PDB entry 1DGR | X-ray diffraction, 2.60 A resolution | chains B and W of the 9 polymer chains in the assembly

# Chain B
Protein: Canavalin
Organism: Canavalia ensiformis
UniProt: P50477 (CANA_CANEN); residues 46-223 here = UniProt positions 46-223
Sequence (178 residues; row label = number of the first residue in the row):
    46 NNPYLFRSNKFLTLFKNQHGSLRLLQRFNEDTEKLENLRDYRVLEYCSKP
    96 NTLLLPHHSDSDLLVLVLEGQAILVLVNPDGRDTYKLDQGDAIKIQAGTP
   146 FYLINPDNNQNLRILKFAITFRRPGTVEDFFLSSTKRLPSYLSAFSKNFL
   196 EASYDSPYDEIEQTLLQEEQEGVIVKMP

# Chain W
Protein: Canavalin
Organism: Canavalia ensiformis
UniProt: P50477 (CANA_CANEN); numbering as in UniProt (aligned over 331-423)
Sequence (93 residues; numbered 331 to 423; the number before each row is that of its first residue):
   331 MQLRRYAATLSEGDIIVIPSSFPVALKAASDLNMVGIGVNAENNERNFLA
   381 GHKENVIRQIPRQVSDLTFPGSGEEVEELLENQKESYFVDGQP
From the paper describing this entry:
  - binding site for phosphate ion: Arg376

# How chain B and chain W interact
Residue-residue contacts - 32 pairs, chain B then chain W:
  Asn46(B) - Arg334(W)  hydrogen bond (backbone-side chain)
  Asn46(B) - Tyr336(W)
  Asn47(B) - Tyr336(W)
  Pro48(B) - Tyr336(W)
  Tyr49(B) - Tyr336(W)  hydrophobic
  Tyr49(B) - Ile346(W)
  Tyr49(B) - Val347(W)  hydrogen bond (backbone-backbone)
  Tyr49(B) - Pro349(W)  hydrophobic
  Tyr49(B) - Phe352(W)
  Leu50(B) - Ala338(W)  hydrophobic
  Leu50(B) - Leu340(W)  hydrophobic
  Leu50(B) - Ile345(W)
  Leu50(B) - Ile346(W)  hydrophobic
  Phe51(B) - Asp344(W)
  Phe51(B) - Ile345(W)  hydrogen bond (backbone-backbone)
  Phe51(B) - Val347(W)  hydrophobic
  Arg52(B) - Thr339(W)  hydrogen bond (side chain-backbone)
  Arg52(B) - Asp344(W)  salt bridge
  Ser53(B) - Glu342(W)
  Ser53(B) - Gly343(W)
  Ser53(B) - Asp344(W)  hydrogen bond (backbone-side chain)
  Phe56(B) - Ile345(W)  hydrophobic
  Phe73(B) - Val347(W)  hydrophobic
  Leu80(B) - Val347(W)  hydrophobic
  Leu83(B) - Val347(W)  hydrophobic
  Leu83(B) - Val369(W)  hydrophobic
  Tyr86(B) - Val369(W)  hydrophobic
  Leu111(B) - Val365(W)  hydrophobic
  Leu113(B) - Val365(W)  hydrophobic
  Leu160(B) - Ile367(W)  hydrophobic
  Phe162(B) - Ile367(W)  hydrophobic
  Phe162(B) - Val369(W)  hydrophobic
Also at the interface, not in a pair above, chain B (19 interface residues in all): Leu70, Val88
Also at the interface, not in a pair above, chain W (18 interface residues in all): Ala337, Ser341

# Summary
19 residues of chain B and 18 residues of chain W are in contact, with 5 hydrogen bonds and 1 salt bridge.
Polar contacts include Arg52(B)-Asp344(W), Asn46(B)-Arg334(W) and Arg52(B)-Thr339(W). From the paper: a
binding site for phosphate ion at Arg376(W).
Chain B is Canavalin and chain W is Canavalin, both from Canavalia ensiformis; the structure, Refined crystal
structure of canavalin from jack bean, was determined by X-ray diffraction (same publication as 1DGW).
